1NQO - chains O and Q; structure by X-ray diffraction, 2.01 A resolution.

Chain O (and Q):
Name: Glyceraldehyde 3-phosphate dehydrogenase
Organism: Geobacillus stearothermophilus
Notes: EC 1.2.1.12; chain Q of this document is another copy of the same molecule, construct and numbering; everything in this record applies to it too
UniProt: P00362 (G3P_BACST); the construct lacks a stretch of the UniProt sequence and is renumbered around it, so the offset changes along the chain: 0-34 = UniProt 1-35; 36-122 = UniProt 36-122; 123-138 = UniProt 124-139; 139-188 = UniProt 141-190; 1 more segments
Sequence (334 residues; row label = number of the first residue in the row; note: 2 numbers in that range are skipped by the numbering (no residue carries them; nothing is unmodelled there); numbering starts at 0):
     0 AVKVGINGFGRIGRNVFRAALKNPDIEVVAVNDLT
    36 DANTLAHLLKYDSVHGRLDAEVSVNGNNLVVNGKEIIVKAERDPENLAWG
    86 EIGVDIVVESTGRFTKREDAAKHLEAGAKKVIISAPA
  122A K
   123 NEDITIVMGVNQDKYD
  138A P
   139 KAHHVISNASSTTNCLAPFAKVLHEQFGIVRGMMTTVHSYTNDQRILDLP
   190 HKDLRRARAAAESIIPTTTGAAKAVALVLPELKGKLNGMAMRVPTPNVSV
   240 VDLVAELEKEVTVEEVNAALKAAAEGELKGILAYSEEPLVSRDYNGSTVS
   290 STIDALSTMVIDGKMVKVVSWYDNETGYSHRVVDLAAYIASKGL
Sequence notes: engineered mutation Ser149 (Cys151 in P00362)
Small-molecule neighbours:
  - glyceraldehyde-3-phosphate (G3H): Ser148, Ser149, Thr150, His176, Thr179, Asp181, Arg195, Arg231, Tyr311, Asn313
  - NAD (nicotinamide-adenine-dinucleotide): Asn6, Gly7, Phe8, Gly9, Arg10, Ile11, Gly12, Asn31, Asp32, Leu33, Glu76, Arg77, Ser95, Thr96, Gly97, Arg98, Phe99, Thr100, Ser119, Ala120, Ser149, His176, Thr179, Asn180, Asn313, Glu314, Tyr317
Curated features (UniProtKB/Swiss-Prot):
  - binding site (D-glyceraldehyde 3-phosphate): Ser149, Thr151
What the authors report for this chain:
  - binding site for glyceraldehyde-3-phosphate: Ser149, His176, Thr179, Arg231
  - contacts within the chain: Ser148-Thr151 (hydrogen bond)
  - mutagenesis - C149S: decreased catalytic activity
  - catalytic residues: His176 (proposed by the authors, not directly observed)

Chain O / chain Q interface:
Residue-residue contacts - 14 pairs, chain O then chain Q:
  His42(O) - Pro277(Q)
  His42(O) - Leu278(Q)
  Lys45(O) - Glu276(Q)  salt bridge
  Tyr46(O) - Glu276(Q)  hydrogen bond
  Tyr46(O) - Leu278(Q)  hydrophobic
  Tyr46(O) - Asp282(Q)
  Ser48(O) - Arg281(Q)
  Glu276(O) - Tyr46(Q)  hydrogen bond
  Pro277(O) - His42(Q)
  Leu278(O) - Tyr46(Q)  hydrophobic
  Leu278(O) - Arg52(Q)
  Arg281(O) - Ser48(Q)  hydrogen bond (side chain-backbone)
  Asp282(O) - Tyr46(Q)
  Asp282(O) - Arg52(Q)  hydrogen bond (backbone-side chain)
Interface residues without a listed pair, chain O (10 interface residues in all): Tyr283
Interface residues without a listed pair, chain Q (10 interface residues in all): Lys45

In short:
The chain O/chain Q interface involves 10 residues from each chain, with 4 hydrogen bonds and 1 salt bridge.
Polar pairs include Lys45(O)-Glu276(Q), Tyr46(O)-Glu276(Q) and Arg281(O)-Ser48(Q). Chain O binds NAD and
glyceraldehyde-3-phosphate. UniProt lists D-glyceraldehyde 3-phosphate-binding residues Ser149(O) and
Thr151(O) on chain O. The paper reports the catalytic residue His176(O); C149S of chain O reduces catalytic
activity.
Both chains are Glyceraldehyde 3-phosphate dehydrogenase (Geobacillus stearothermophilus). Entry 1NQO
(Glyceraldehyde-3-Phosphate Dehydrogenase Mutant With Cys 149 Replaced By Ser Complexed With Nad+ and
D-Glyceraldehyde-3-Phosphate) was determined by X-ray diffraction (same publication as 1NPT, 1NQ5 and 1NQA).
